PDB entry 9FYS | X-ray diffraction, 1.32 A resolution | chains X and M of the 6 polymer chains in the assembly

# Chain X
Name: Alpha-bungarotoxin
Organism: Bungarus multicinctus
UniProt: P60615 (3L21A_BUNMU); residues -20 to 74 here correspond to UniProt positions 1-95 (UniProt number = residue number + 21)
Chain sequence (95 residues; each row starts with the number of its first residue; numbers below 1 keep their minus sign (Met-20 is residue -20)):
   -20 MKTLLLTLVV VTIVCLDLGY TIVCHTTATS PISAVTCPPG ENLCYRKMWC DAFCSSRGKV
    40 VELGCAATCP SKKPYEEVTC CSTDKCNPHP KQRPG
Disordered / not traced: -20 to 0, 73-74
Disulfides: Cys3-Cys23, Cys16-Cys44, Cys29-Cys33, Cys48-Cys59, Cys60-Cys65

# Chain M
Name: heavy chain
Organism: Homo sapiens
Chain sequence (121 residues; numbered 144 to 264; the number before each row is that of its first residue):
   144 GASNFMLTQP RSVSESPGKT VTISCTRSSG SIGSDYVHWY QQRPGSSPTT VIYEDNQRPS
   204 GVPDRFSGSI DSSSNSASLT ISGLKTEDEA DYYCQSYDRS NHEVVFGGGT KLTVLENLYF
   264 Q
Disordered / not traced: 144
Disulfides: Cys168-Cys237

# Chain X / chain M interface
Residue-residue contacts - 5 pairs, chain X then chain M:
  Thr47(X) - Ser215(M)  hydrogen bond
  Ser50(X) - Ser174(M)  hydrogen bond
  Lys52(X) - Gly176(M)  hydrogen bond (side chain-backbone)
  Lys52(X) - Ser177(M)
  Pro53(X) - Arg242(M)
Also at the interface, not in a pair above, chain M (7 interface residues in all): Asp178, Tyr179

# In short
Chain X and chain M form an interface of 4 and 7 residues respectively; the contacts include 3 hydrogen bonds.
Polar pairs include Thr47(X)-Ser215(M), Ser50(X)-Ser174(M) and Lys52(X)-Gly176(M).
Here chain X is Alpha-bungarotoxin (Bungarus multicinctus) and chain M is heavy chain (Homo sapiens). Entry
9FYS (D11 mAbs bound to alpha-Bungarotoxin) was determined by X-ray diffraction (same publication as 9HUB,
9HUO, 9HXO and 9FYT).
